7WUB - chains D and K of the 12 polymer chains in the assembly; structure by electron microscopy, 3.00 A resolution.

== Chain D ==
Molecule: Transitional endoplasmic reticulum ATPase
From: Homo sapiens
Notes: EC 3.6.4.6
UniProt: P55072 (TERA_HUMAN); residue numbers follow UniProt; this construct covers 200-775
Chain sequence (576 residues; numbered 200 to 775; the number before each row is that of its first residue):
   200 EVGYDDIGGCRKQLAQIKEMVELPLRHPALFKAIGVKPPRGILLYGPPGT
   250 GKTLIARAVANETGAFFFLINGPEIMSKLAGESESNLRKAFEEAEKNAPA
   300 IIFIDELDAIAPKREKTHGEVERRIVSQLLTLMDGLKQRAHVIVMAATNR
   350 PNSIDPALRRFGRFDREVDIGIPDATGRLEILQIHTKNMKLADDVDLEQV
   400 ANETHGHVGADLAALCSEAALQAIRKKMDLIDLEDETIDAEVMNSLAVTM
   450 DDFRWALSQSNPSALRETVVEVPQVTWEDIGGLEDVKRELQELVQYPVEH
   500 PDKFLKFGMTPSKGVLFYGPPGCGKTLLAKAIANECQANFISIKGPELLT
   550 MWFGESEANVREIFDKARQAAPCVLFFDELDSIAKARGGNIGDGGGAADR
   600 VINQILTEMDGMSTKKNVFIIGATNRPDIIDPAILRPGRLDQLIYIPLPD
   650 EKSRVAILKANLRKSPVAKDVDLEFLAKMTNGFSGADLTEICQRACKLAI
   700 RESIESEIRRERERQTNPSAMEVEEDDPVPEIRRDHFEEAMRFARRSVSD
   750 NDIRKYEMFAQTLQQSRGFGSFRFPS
Unresolved in the structure: 520
Ligand contacts:
  - ADP (adenosine-5'-diphosphate): Asp205, Ile206, Gly207, Gly208, Pro246, Pro247, Gly248, Thr249, Gly250, Lys251, Thr252, Leu253, Asp304, Ile380, Ile383, His384, Gly408, Ala409
  - Y6Y (3-[3-cyclopentylsulfanyl-5-[[3-methyl-4-(4-methylsulfonylphenyl)phenoxy]methyl]-1,2,4-triazol-4-yl]pyridine), molecule 1: Gln398, Glu402, Arg453, Lys663
  - Y6Y, molecule 2: Leu492, Val493, Pro496, Val497, Pro500, Phe503, Leu504, Gly507, Met508, Thr509, Pro510, Ser511, Lys512, Cys535, Ala537, Pro571, Cys572, Val573, Lys615, Asn616, Phe618
Swiss-Prot annotation at these positions:
  - binding site (ATP): Pro247 to Leu253, Asn348, His384, Gly521 to Leu526
  - modified residue: Lys315 (N6,N6,N6-trimethyllysine), Thr436 (Phosphothreonine), Ser462 (Phosphoserine), Lys502 (N6-acetyllysine), Lys505 (N6-acetyllysine), Lys668 (N6-acetyllysine), Ser702 (Phosphoserine), Lys754 (N6-acetyllysine), Ser770 (Phosphoserine), Ser775 (Phosphoserine)

== Chain K ==
Molecule: Transitional endoplasmic reticulum ATPase
From: Homo sapiens
Notes: EC 3.6.4.6
UniProt: P55072 (TERA_HUMAN); residues 21-775 here = UniProt positions 21-775
Chain sequence (755 residues; row label = number of the first residue in the row):
    21 NRPNRLIVDEAINEDNSVVSLSQPKMDELQLFRGDTVLLKGKKRREAVCI
    71 VLSDDTCSDEKIRMNRVVRNNLRVRLGDVISIQPCPDVKYGKRIHVLPID
   121 DTVEGITGNLFEVYLKPYFLEAYRPIRKGDIFLVRGGMRAVEFKVVETDP
   171 SPYCIVAPDTVIHCEGEPIKREDEEESLNEVGYDDIGGCRKQLAQIKEMV
   221 ELPLRHPALFKAIGVKPPRGILLYGPPGTGKTLIARAVANETGAFFFLIN
   271 GPEIMSKLAGESESNLRKAFEEAEKNAPAIIFIDELDAIAPKREKTHGEV
   321 ERRIVSQLLTLMDGLKQRAHVIVMAATNRPNSIDPALRRFGRFDREVDIG
   371 IPDATGRLEILQIHTKNMKLADDVDLEQVANETHGHVGADLAALCSEAAL
   421 QAIRKKMDLIDLEDETIDAEVMNSLAVTMDDFRWALSQSNPSALRETVVE
   471 VPQVTWEDIGGLEDVKRELQELVQYPVEHPDKFLKFGMTPSKGVLFYGPP
   521 GCGKTLLAKAIANECQANFISIKGPELLTMWFGESEANVREIFDKARQAA
   571 PCVLFFDELDSIAKARGGNIGDGGGAADRVINQILTEMDGMSTKKNVFII
   621 GATNRPDIIDPAILRPGRLDQLIYIPLPDEKSRVAILKANLRKSPVAKDV
   671 DLEFLAKMTNGFSGADLTEICQRACKLAIRESIESEIRRERERQTNPSAM
   721 EVEEDDPVPEIRRDHFEEAMRFARRSVSDNDIRKYEMFAQTLQQSRGFGS
   771 FRFPS
Ligand contacts:
  - ADP (adenosine-5'-diphosphate): Asp205, Ile206, Gly207, Gly208, Pro247, Gly248, Thr249, Gly250, Lys251, Thr252, Leu253, Ile380, His384, Gly408, Ala409, Ala412
  - Y6Y (3-[3-cyclopentylsulfanyl-5-[[3-methyl-4-(4-methylsulfonylphenyl)phenoxy]methyl]-1,2,4-triazol-4-yl]pyridine): Leu492, Val493, Pro496, Val497, Pro500, Phe503, Leu504, Gly507, Met508, Thr509, Pro510, Ser511, Lys512, Cys535, Ala537, Pro571, Cys572, Val573, Lys615, Asn616, Phe618
Swiss-Prot annotation at these positions:
  - binding site (ATP): Pro247 to Leu253, Asn348, His384, Gly521 to Leu526
  - modified residue: Ser37 (Phosphoserine), Lys315 (N6,N6,N6-trimethyllysine), Thr436 (Phosphothreonine), Ser462 (Phosphoserine), Lys502 (N6-acetyllysine), Lys505 (N6-acetyllysine), Lys668 (N6-acetyllysine), Ser702 (Phosphoserine), Lys754 (N6-acetyllysine), Ser770 (Phosphoserine), Ser775 (Phosphoserine)

== Chain D / chain K interface ==
Contacting residue pairs (6):
  Ile752(D) with Arg766(K)
  Arg753(D) with Thr761(K), hydrogen bond
  Glu756(D) with Arg766(K), salt bridge
  Gln760(D) with Gln760(K)
  Thr761(D) with Arg753(K)
  Arg766(D) with Glu756(K)
Also at the interface, not in a pair above, chain D (9 interface residues in all): Asp749, Gln763, Ser770
Also at the interface, not in a pair above, chain K (6 interface residues in all): Lys651

== Summary ==
The interface between chain D and chain K involves 9 residues on one side and 6 on the other; the contacts
include 1 hydrogen bond and 1 salt bridge. Polar contacts include Glu756(D)-Arg766(K) and Arg753(D)-Thr761(K).
Chain D binds compound Y6Y and ADP.
Chain D is Transitional endoplasmic reticulum ATPase and chain K is Transitional endoplasmic reticulum ATPase,
both from Homo sapiens; the structure, Cryo-EM structure of dodecamer P97, was determined by electron
microscopy.
